PDB entry 8PY4 | electron microscopy, 3.00 A resolution | chains B and A of the 6 polymer chains in the assembly

# Chain B (and A)
Molecule: Broad substrate specificity ATP-binding cassette transporter ABCG2
Source organism: Homo sapiens
Notes: EC 7.6.2.2; chain A of this document is another copy of the same molecule, construct and numbering; everything in this record applies to it too
UniProtKB: Q9UNQ0 (ABCG2_HUMAN); residues 2-655 here = UniProt positions 2-655
Sequence (665 residues; each row starts with the number of its first residue; numbers below 1 keep their minus sign (Met-9 is residue -9)):
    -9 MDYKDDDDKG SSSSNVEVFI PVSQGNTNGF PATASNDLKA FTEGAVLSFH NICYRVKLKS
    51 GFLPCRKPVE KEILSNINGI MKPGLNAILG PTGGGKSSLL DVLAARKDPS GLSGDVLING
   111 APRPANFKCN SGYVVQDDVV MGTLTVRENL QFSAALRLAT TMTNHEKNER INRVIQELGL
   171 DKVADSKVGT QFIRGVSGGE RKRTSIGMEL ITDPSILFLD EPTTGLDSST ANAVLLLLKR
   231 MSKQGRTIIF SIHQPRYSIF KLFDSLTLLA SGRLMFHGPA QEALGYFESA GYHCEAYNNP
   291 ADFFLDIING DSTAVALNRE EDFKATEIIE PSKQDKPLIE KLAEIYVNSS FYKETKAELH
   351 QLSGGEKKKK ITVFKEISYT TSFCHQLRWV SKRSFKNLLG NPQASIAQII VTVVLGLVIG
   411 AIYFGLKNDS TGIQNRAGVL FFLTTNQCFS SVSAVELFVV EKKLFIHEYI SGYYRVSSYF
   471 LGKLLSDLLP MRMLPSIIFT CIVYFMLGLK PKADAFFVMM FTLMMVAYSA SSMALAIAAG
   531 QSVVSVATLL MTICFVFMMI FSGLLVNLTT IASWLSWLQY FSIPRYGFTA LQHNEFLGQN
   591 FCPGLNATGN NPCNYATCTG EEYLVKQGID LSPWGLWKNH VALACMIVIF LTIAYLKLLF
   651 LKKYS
Unresolved in the structure: -9 to 34, 47-60, 302-327, 355-368, 655
Sequence notes: initiating methionine (-9); expression tag (-8 to 1)
Disulfides: Cys592-Cys608
Glycans and other covalent adducts: N-acetylglucosamine (NAG) linked to Asn596
Small-molecule neighbours:
  - ko143 (I3O; tert-butyl 3-[(2S,5S,8S)-14-methoxy-2-(2-methylpropyl)-4,7-bis(oxidanylidene)-3,6,17-triazatetracyclo[8.7.0.03,8.011,16]heptadeca-1(10),11,13,15-tetraen-5-yl]propanoate), molecule 1: Ala397, Gln398, Val401, Leu405, Phe432, Thr435, Asn436, Phe439, Ser440
  - ko143 (I3O), molecule 2: Phe439, Leu539, Thr542, Ile543, Val546, Met549
UniProt features mapped onto this chain:
  - binding site (ATP): Gly80 to Ser87, Arg184 to Glu190, Glu211, His243
  - site (Not glycosylated): Asn418, Asn557
  - modified residue: Thr362 (Phosphothreonine)
  - glycosylation: Asn596 (N-linked (GlcNAc...) asparagine)
What the authors report for this chain:
  - binding site for ko143: Asn436, Phe439

# Interface between chain B and chain A
Inter-chain disulfides: Cys603(B)-Cys603(A)
Pairs across the interface - 69 pairs, chain B then chain A:
  Ser218(B) with Asn299(A), hydrogen bond
  Arg246(B) with Asp292(A), hydrogen bond (side chain-backbone); Asp296(A), salt bridge
  Tyr247(B) with Tyr287(A)
  Ser248(B) with Asp296(A)
  Leu274(B) with Tyr287(A)
  Cys284(B) with Tyr287(A), hydrophobic
  Tyr287(B) with Tyr247(A); Leu274(A); Cys284(A), hydrophobic; Tyr287(A); Asn288(A); Asn289(A); Pro290(A)
  Asn288(B) with Tyr287(A)
  Asn289(B) with Tyr287(A)
  Pro290(B) with Tyr287(A)
  Asp292(B) with Arg246(A), hydrogen bond (backbone-side chain)
  Asp296(B) with Arg246(A), salt bridge; Ser248(A)
  Asn299(B) with Ser218(A), hydrogen bond
  Leu405(B) with Phe547(A), hydrophobic
  Val408(B) with Phe547(A), hydrophobic
  Ile409(B) with Ile550(A), hydrophobic
  Ile412(B) with Ile550(A), hydrophobic; Phe551(A), hydrophobic
  Tyr413(B) with Leu555(A), hydrogen bond (side chain-backbone); Val556(A), hydrophobic
  Thr421(B) with Asn557(A); Thr560(A)
  Gln424(B) with Gly553(A); Leu554(A), hydrogen bond (side chain-backbone); Leu555(A); Asn557(A); Gln617(A), hydrogen bond
  Asn425(B) with Leu555(A); Val556(A); Asn557(A), hydrogen bond (side chain-backbone); Thr560(A)
  Gly428(B) with Leu555(A)
  Phe431(B) with Leu555(A), hydrophobic
  Phe432(B) with Ile550(A), hydrophobic
  Phe547(B) with Val408(A), hydrophobic
  Ile550(B) with Ile409(A), hydrophobic; Ile412(A), hydrophobic; Phe432(A), hydrophobic
  Phe551(B) with Ile412(A), hydrophobic
  Gly553(B) with Gln424(A)
  Leu554(B) with Gln424(A), hydrogen bond (backbone-side chain)
  Leu555(B) with Tyr413(A), hydrogen bond (backbone-side chain); Gln424(A); Asn425(A); Gly428(A); Phe431(A), hydrophobic
  Val556(B) with Tyr413(A), hydrophobic; Asn425(A)
  Asn557(B) with Thr421(A); Gln424(A); Asn425(A), hydrogen bond (backbone-side chain)
  Thr560(B) with Thr421(A); Asn425(A)
  Cys592(B) with Tyr605(A), hydrophobic
  Pro593(B) with Tyr605(A), hydrogen bond (backbone-side chain)
  Cys603(B) with Cys603(A), disulfide
  Tyr605(B) with Cys592(A), hydrophobic; Pro593(A), hydrogen bond (side chain-backbone); Ala606(A)
  Ala606(B) with Tyr605(A)
  Gln617(B) with Gln424(A), hydrogen bond
Also at the interface, not in a pair above, chain B (48 interface residues in all): Ser219, Glu278, Glu285, Ala411, Val429, Val546, Ile561, Trp564, Leu565
Also at the interface, not in a pair above, chain A (48 interface residues in all): Ser219, Glu278, Glu285, Leu405, Ala411, Val429, Val546, Ile561, Trp564, Leu565

# In short
Chain B and chain A each contribute 48 residues to their interface; the contacts include 1 disulfide bond, 14
hydrogen bonds and 2 salt bridges. Polar pairs include Arg246(B)-Asp296(A), Ser218(B)-Asn299(A) and
Arg246(B)-Asp292(A). Ligands of chain B: ko143. N-acetylglucosamine is covalently linked to Asn596(B). The
paper reports a binding site for ko143 at Asn436(B) and Phe439(B).
Both chains are Broad substrate specificity ATP-binding cassette transporter ABCG2 (Homo sapiens). Entry 8PY4
(ABCG2 in complex with ko143 and 5D3 Fab) was determined by electron microscopy (same publication as 8PXO,
8Q7B and 8QCM).
